Entry 4ZTZ (X-ray diffraction, 3.44 A resolution); this record covers chains A and T of the 5 polymer chains in the assembly.

# Chain A
Molecule: DNA polymerase subunit gamma-1
Source organism: Homo sapiens
Notes: EC 2.7.7.7
UniProtKB: P54098 (DPOG1_HUMAN); numbering as in UniProt (aligned over 30-1239)
Sequence (1222 residues; each row starts with the number of its first residue):
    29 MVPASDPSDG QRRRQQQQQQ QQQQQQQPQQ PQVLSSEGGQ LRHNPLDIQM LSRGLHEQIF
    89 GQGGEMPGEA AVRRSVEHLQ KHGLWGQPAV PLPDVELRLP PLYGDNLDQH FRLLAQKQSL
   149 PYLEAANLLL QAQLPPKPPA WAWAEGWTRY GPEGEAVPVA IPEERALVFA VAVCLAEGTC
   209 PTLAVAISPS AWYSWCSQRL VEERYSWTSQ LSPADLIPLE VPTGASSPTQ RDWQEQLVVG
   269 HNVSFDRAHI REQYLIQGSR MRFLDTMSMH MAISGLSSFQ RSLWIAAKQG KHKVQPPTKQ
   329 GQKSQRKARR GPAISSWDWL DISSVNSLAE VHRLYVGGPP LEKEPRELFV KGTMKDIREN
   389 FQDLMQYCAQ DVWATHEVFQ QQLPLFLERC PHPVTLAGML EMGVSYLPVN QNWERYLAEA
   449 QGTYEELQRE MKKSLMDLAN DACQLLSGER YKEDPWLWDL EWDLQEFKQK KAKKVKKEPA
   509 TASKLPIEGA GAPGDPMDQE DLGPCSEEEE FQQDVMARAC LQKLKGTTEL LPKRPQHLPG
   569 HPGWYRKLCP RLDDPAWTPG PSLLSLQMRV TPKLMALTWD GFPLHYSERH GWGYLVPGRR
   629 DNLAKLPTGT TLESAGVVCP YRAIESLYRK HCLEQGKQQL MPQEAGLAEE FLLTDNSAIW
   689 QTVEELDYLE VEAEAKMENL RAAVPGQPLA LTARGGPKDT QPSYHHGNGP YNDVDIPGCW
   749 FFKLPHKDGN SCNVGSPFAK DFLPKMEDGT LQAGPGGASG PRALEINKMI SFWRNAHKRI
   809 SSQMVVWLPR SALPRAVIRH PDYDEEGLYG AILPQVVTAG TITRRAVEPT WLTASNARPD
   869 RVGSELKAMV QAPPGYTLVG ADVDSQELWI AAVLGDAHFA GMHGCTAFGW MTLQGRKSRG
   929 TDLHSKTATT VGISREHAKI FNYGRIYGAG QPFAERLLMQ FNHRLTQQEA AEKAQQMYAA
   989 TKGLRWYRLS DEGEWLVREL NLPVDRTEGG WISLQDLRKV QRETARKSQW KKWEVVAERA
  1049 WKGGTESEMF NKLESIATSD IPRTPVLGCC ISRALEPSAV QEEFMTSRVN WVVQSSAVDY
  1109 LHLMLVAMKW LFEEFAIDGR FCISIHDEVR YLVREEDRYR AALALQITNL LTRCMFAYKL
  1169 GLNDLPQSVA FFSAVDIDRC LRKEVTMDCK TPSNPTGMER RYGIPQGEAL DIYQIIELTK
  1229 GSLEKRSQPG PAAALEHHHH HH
Not modelled in the structure: 29-77, 250-261, 317-340, 511-529, 624-629, 663-737, 993-1024, 1229-1250
Sequence notes: expression tag (29, 1240-1250); conflict Ala-198 (Asp in P54098), Ala-200 (Glu in P54098)
Ion coordination: Mg2+: Asp-890, Val-891, Asp-1135 (together with 2'-deoxycytidine-5'-triphosphate)
Residues lining bound ligands: 2'-deoxycytidine-5'-triphosphate: Arg-853, Asp-890, Val-891, Asp-892, Ser-893, Gln-894, Glu-895, Leu-896, His-932, Arg-943, Lys-947, Ile-948, Tyr-951, Tyr-955, Asp-1135
Swiss-Prot annotation at these positions:
  - region: Gln-43 to Gln-55 (Does not contribute to polymerase and exonuclease enzymatic activities), Thr-858 to Asn-864 (Trigger loop)
  - motif: Val-267 to Arg-275 (Exo II), Tyr-395 to Thr-403 (Exo III), Val-887 to Leu-896 (Pol A), Arg-943 to Gly-958 (Pol B), His-1134 to Val-1141 (Pol C)
  - binding site (DNA): Ser-306, Ser-593, Lys-806, Thr-849, Thr-1094, Ser-1095
  - binding site (RNA): Arg-579, His-754, Gly-763, Lys-768, Ser-863, Arg-869
  - binding site (a 2'-deoxyribonucleoside 5'-triphosphate): Asp-890, Val-891, Ser-893, Glu-895, Arg-943, Lys-947, Tyr-951, Asp-1135
  - binding site (Mg(2+)): Asp-890, Val-891, Asp-1135
  - site (Critical for replication fidelity and mismatch recognition): Arg-853, Gln-1102
  - natural variant: Gln-55 (Q55QQ; Q55QQQ), Arg-227 (R227W: In PEOB1 and MTDPS4B), Arg-232 (R232G: In MTDPS4A; R232H: In LS), Leu-244 (L244P: In MTDPS4A), Thr-251 (T251I: In PEOB1, MTDPS4A and MTDPS4B), Gly-268 (G268A: In PEOB1), Arg-275 (R275Q: Found in a patient with epileptic encephalopathy, developmental delay and moderate intellectual disability; uncertain significance), His-277 (H277L: In PEOB1; uncertain significance), Gly-303 (G303R: In MTDPS4A), Leu-304 (L304R: In PEOB1 and SANDO; L304SANDO: In PEOB1), Ser-305 (S305R: In MTDPS4A), Gln-308 (Q308H: In PEOB1), 51 further natural variant entries in UniProt
  - mutagenesis: Asp-274 (D274A: Unable to idle at the 5'-end of the nascent DNA strand. Continues DNA synthesis into double-stranded DNA past the 5'-end creating a flap structure that cannot be ligated), Lys-498 (K498C: Decreases processive DNA synthesis), Lys-499 (K499C: Decreases processive DNA synthesis), Lys-501 (K501C: Decreases processive DNA synthesis), Val-543 to Leu-558 (Markedly decreases the stimulation by POLG2, resulting in impaired processive DNA synthesis), Leu-549 (L549N: Decreases processive DNA synthesis), Leu-552 (L552N: Decreases processive DNA synthesis), Lys-553 (K553N: Decreases processive DNA synthesis), Arg-853 (R853A: Abolishes primer DNA extention in the presence of dNTPs. Impairs intrinsic polymerase processivity. Enhances exonuclease activity leading to primer DNA degradation), Asp-890 (D890N: Abolishes DNA polymerase activity), Asp-1135 (D1135N: Abolishes DNA polymerase activity)
Reported in the primary citation:
  - catalytic residues: Asp-890, Asp-1135
  - Mg2+ coordination: Asp-890, Asp-1135
  - binding site for 2'-deoxycytidine-5'-triphosphate: Arg-853, Asp-890, Glu-895, Arg-943, Lys-947, Tyr-951, Asp-1135
  - binding site for the 27-nt DNA strand (chain T): Arg-802, Lys-806, Arg-807, Arg-853, Tyr-955, Ala-957 to Gly-958
  - conformationally variable residues (helix shift, side-chain flip): Arg-943, Lys-947, Tyr-955
  - specificity-determining residues: Glu-895
  - binding site for the 24-nt DNA strand: Arg-853
  - contacts within the chain: Arg-852/Ser-1103
  - binding site for the 27-nt DNA strand (chain T): Asn-1098, Gln-1102 (proposed by the authors, not directly observed)
  - specificity-determining residues: Tyr-951 (citing earlier work)
  - disease-associated variants - R232G, R232H, R852C, R852H, R853Q, R853W: decreased catalytic activity (citing earlier work)
  - mutagenesis - K498C, K499C, K501C: decreased catalytic activity
  - disease-associated variants - Q497H (citing earlier work)

# Chain T
Molecule: 27-nt DNA strand
Sequence (27 nucleotides; numbered 2 to 28; the number before each row is that of its first residue):
     2 GCGATACGGC ACTGGCCCTC GTCTTTT
Not modelled in the structure: 27-28

# Chain A / chain T interface
Pairs across the interface (44):
  Ser-305(A) with DA7(T), phosphate contact
  Ser-306(A) with DA7(T), hydrogen bond to the phosphate
  Arg-309(A) with DA7(T), salt bridge to the phosphate
  Lys-496(A) with DT23(T), salt bridge to the phosphate
  Lys-498(A) with DT23(T), salt bridge to the phosphate
  Lys-561(A) with DC21(T), phosphate contact; DG22(T), phosphate contact
  Ser-593(A) with DA12(T), hydrogen bond to the phosphate
  Gln-595(A) with DA12(T), sugar contact
  Met-596(A) with DA12(T), phosphate contact; DC13(T), phosphate contact
  Arg-597(A) with DC13(T), hydrogen bond to the phosphate; DT14(T), salt bridge to the phosphate
  Arg-802(A) with DG10(T), phosphate contact
  Asn-803(A) with DG10(T), sugar contact
  Lys-806(A) with DG10(T), phosphate contact
  Arg-807(A) with DG9(T), hydrogen bond to the sugar
  Thr-849(A) with DT6(T), phosphate contact; DA7(T), hydrogen bond to the phosphate
  Ile-850(A) with DT6(T), hydrogen bond to the phosphate
  Val-855(A) with DA7(T), phosphate contact; DC8(T), phosphate contact
  Pro-857(A) with DC8(T), phosphate contact; DG9(T), phosphate contact
  Thr-861(A) with DA7(T), base contact; DC8(T), sugar contact
  Ile-948(A) with DG4(T), base contact
  Tyr-951(A) with DG4(T), base contact
  Gly-952(A) with DG4(T), base contact
  Tyr-955(A) with DG4(T), base contact
  Gly-956(A) with DC3(T), sugar contact; DG4(T), phosphate contact
  Gly-958(A) with DG4(T), hydrogen bond to the phosphate
  Phe-961(A) with DG4(T), phosphate contact
  Glu-1091(A) with DG2(T), base contact
  Met-1093(A) with DC3(T), base contact
  Thr-1094(A) with DC3(T), base contact; DA5(T), hydrogen bond to the phosphate
  Ser-1095(A) with DA5(T), phosphate contact; DT6(T), hydrogen bond to the phosphate
  Asn-1098(A) with DG4(T), base contact; DA5(T), sugar contact; DT6(T), sugar contact
  Gln-1102(A) with DT6(T), sugar contact
Interface residues without a listed pair, chain A (36 interface residues in all): Val-598, Arg-853, Glu-856, Ala-957
Interface residues without a listed pair, chain T (16 interface residues in all): DC11

# In short
36 residues of chain A face 16 of chain T across their interface; the contacts include 9 hydrogen bonds and 4
salt bridges. Among the polar pairs are Arg-807(A)/DG9(T), Ser-306(A)/DA7(T) and Ser-593(A)/DA12(T). The paper
reports catalytic residues Asp-890(A) and Asp-1135(A); R232G, R232H and R852C of chain A, among others, reduce
catalytic activity; 9 substitutions were tested in all.
Chain A is DNA polymerase subunit gamma-1 (Homo sapiens) and chain T is a 27-nt DNA strand; the structure,
Structural basis for processivity and antiviral drug toxicity in human mitochondrial DNA replicase, was
determined by X-ray diffraction (same publication as 4ZTU).
